3USE - chains S and L; structure by X-ray diffraction, 1.67 A resolution.

== Chain S ==
Name: Hydrogenase-1 small chain
Source organism: Escherichia coli
Notes: EC 1.12.99.6
Reference sequence: P69739 (MBHS_ECOLI); residues 1-327 here correspond to UniProt positions 46-372 (UniProt number = residue number + 45)
Amino-acid sequence (335 residues; each row starts with the number of its first residue):
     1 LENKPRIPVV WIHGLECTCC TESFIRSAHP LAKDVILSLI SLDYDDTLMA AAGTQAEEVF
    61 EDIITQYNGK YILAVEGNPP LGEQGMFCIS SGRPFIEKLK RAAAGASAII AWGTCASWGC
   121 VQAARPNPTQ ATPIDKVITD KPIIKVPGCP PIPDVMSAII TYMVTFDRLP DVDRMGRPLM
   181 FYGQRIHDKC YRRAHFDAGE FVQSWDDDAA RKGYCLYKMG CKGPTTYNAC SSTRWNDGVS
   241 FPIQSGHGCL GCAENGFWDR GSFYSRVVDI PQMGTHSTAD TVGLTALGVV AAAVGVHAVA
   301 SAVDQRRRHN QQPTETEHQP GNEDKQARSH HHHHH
Unresolved in the structure: 1-3, 272-335
Differences from the reference sequence: expression tag (328-335)
Metal / ion sites: fe4-s3 cluster Fe site 1: C17, C19, C20, C115, C120, C149; fe4-s3 cluster Fe site 2: C17, C19, C20, E76, C115, C120, C149; 4Fe-4S cluster Fe: H187, C190, C215, C221; 3Fe-4S cluster Fe: C230, C249, C252
Residues lining bound ligands:
  - 3Fe-4S cluster (F3S): I186, T226, N228, C230, W235, F241, P242, C249, L250, G251, C252, A253
  - fe4-s3 cluster: E16, C17, T18, C19, C20, T21, E76, G113, T114, C115, C120, G148, C149, P150
  - 4Fe-4S cluster (SF4): I186, H187, C190, R192, R193, F196, C215, L216, Y217, C221, G223, P224, I243
Swiss-Prot annotation at these positions:
  - binding site ([4Fe-4S] cluster): C17, C20, C115, C149, H187, C190, C215, C221
  - binding site ([3Fe-4S] cluster): C230, C249, C252
Reported in the primary citation:
  - fe4-s3 cluster Fe coordination: C19, C20, C120
  - fe4-s3 cluster Fe coordination: C19, C20
  - conformationally variable residues (side-chain flip): E76
  - catalytic residues: E76 (proposed by the authors, not directly observed)

== Chain L ==
Name: Hydrogenase-1 large chain
Source organism: Escherichia coli
Notes: EC 1.12.99.6
Reference sequence: P0ACD8 (MBHL_ECOLI); residue numbers follow UniProt; this construct covers 1-582
Amino-acid sequence (582 residues; numbered 1 to 582; the number before each row is that of its first residue):
     1 MSTQYETQGY TINNAGRRLV VDPITRIEGH MRCEVNINDQ NVITNAVSCG TMFRGLEIIL
    61 QGRDPRDAWA FVERICGVCT GVHALASVYA IEDAIGIKVP DNANIIRNIM LATLWCHDHL
   121 VHFYQLAGMD WIDVLDALKA DPRKTSELAQ SLSSWPKSSP GYFFDVQNRL KKFVEGGQLG
   181 IFRNGYWGHP QYKLPPEANL MGFAHYLEAL DFQREIVKIH AVFGGKNPHP NWIVGGMPCA
   241 INIDESGAVG AVNMERLNLV QSIITRTADF INNVMIPDAL AIGQFNKPWS EIGTGLSDKC
   301 VLSYGAFPDI ANDFGEKSLL MPGGAVINGD FNNVLPVDLV DPQQVQEFVD HAWYRYPNDQ
   361 VGRHPFDGIT DPWYNPGDVK GSDTNIQQLN EQERYSWIKA PRWRGNAMEV GPLARTLIAY
   421 HKGDAATVES VDRMMSALNL PLSGIQSTLG RILCRAHEAQ WAAGKLQYFF DKLMTNLKNG
   481 NLATASTEKW EPATWPTECR GVGFTEAPRG ALGHWAAIRD GKIDLYQCVV PTTWNASPRD
   541 PKGQIGAYEA ALMNTKMAIP EQPLEILRTL HSFDPCLACS TH
Unresolved in the structure: 1
Metal / ion sites: Mg2+: E57, C528; nickel (III) ion: C76, C79, C576, C579; carbonmonoxide-(dicyano) iron Fe: C79, C579; lithium ion near Q392 (its only coordinating residue here)
Residues lining bound ligands: carbonmonoxide-(dicyano) iron (FCO): C79, V82, H83, A507, P508, R509, L512, V530, P531, T532, C576, C579
Swiss-Prot annotation at these positions:
  - binding site (Ni(2+)): C76, C79, C576, C579
Reported in the primary citation:
  - conformationally variable residues (side-chain flip): D574

== Interface between chain S and chain L ==
Contacting residue pairs (208; chain S residue first):
  P5(S) with Q178(L)
  R6(S) with F173(L), hydrogen bond (side chain-backbone); Q178(L), hydrogen bond (backbone-side chain)
  H13(S) with H30(L), hydrogen bond (backbone-side chain)
  G14(S) with H30(L), hydrogen bond (backbone-side chain)
  L15(S) with M52(L), hydrophobic; F53(L)
  E16(S) with H30(L), salt bridge; M52(L); R54(L); A578(L)
  C17(S) with E28(L); R54(L); R74(L); I75(L); C76(L), hydrophobic; G77(L), hydrogen bond (backbone-backbone); V78(L); H229(L), hydrogen bond
  T18(S) with E28(L), hydrogen bond; V78(L)
  C19(S) with G77(L); P228(L); H229(L)
  E22(S) with G77(L); V78(L); H117(L); P228(L)
  S23(S) with P228(L)
  I25(S) with Q213(L), hydrogen bond (backbone-side chain)
  R26(S) with H117(L), hydrogen bond; Q213(L), hydrogen bond; R214(L); V217(L); N227(L), hydrogen bond
  S27(S) with R214(L)
  A28(S) with R214(L)
  L31(S) with D211(L); R214(L)
  K33(S) with L207(L); L210(L); D211(L), salt bridge
  D34(S) with R169(L), salt bridge
  I36(S) with F173(L)
  L37(S) with R169(L); F173(L)
  S38(S) with R169(L), hydrogen bond
  S41(S) with Q178(L)
  L42(S) with G180(L); I181(L), hydrogen bond (backbone-backbone)
  D43(S) with G180(L); R183(L), salt bridge
  D46(S) with T25(L); R26(L), hydrogen bond (backbone-backbone)
  T47(S) with R26(L); I27(L); L126(L)
  L48(S) with R26(L); M129(L); I181(L), hydrophobic
  M49(S) with T25(L); R26(L), hydrogen bond (backbone-side chain); I181(L)
  A50(S) with R26(L), hydrogen bond (backbone-side chain); M129(L); I181(L), hydrogen bond (backbone-backbone); Y186(L); W187(L), hydrophobic
  A51(S) with T25(L), hydrogen bond (backbone-side chain); R183(L); N184(L)
  A52(S) with P23(L); T25(L); Y186(L), hydrogen bond (backbone-side chain); L567(L), hydrophobic
  G53(S) with V21(L); D22(L); P23(L), hydrogen bond (backbone-backbone)
  Q55(S) with N184(L), hydrogen bond (backbone-side chain); Y186(L), hydrogen bond; E561(L), hydrogen bond (side chain-backbone); P563(L)
  E58(S) with N184(L), hydrogen bond
  V59(S) with R183(L); N184(L)
  D62(S) with R183(L), salt bridge
  I63(S) with R183(L)
  E83(S) with W373(L); Y374(L), hydrogen bond (side chain-backbone)
  Q84(S) with D383(L); T384(L)
  M86(S) with Y374(L); D383(L); T384(L); I386(L), hydrophobic; W397(L), hydrogen bond (backbone-side chain)
  F87(S) with T51(L); M52(L); F53(L), hydrogen bond (backbone-backbone); P372(L), hydrophobic; W397(L), hydrophobic
  C88(S) with H30(L); T51(L)
  I89(S) with T51(L), hydrogen bond (backbone-backbone)
  S90(S) with D22(L)
  S91(S) with D22(L), hydrogen bond (backbone-side chain); P23(L)
  G92(S) with D22(L), hydrogen bond (backbone-side chain); R32(L); T384(L); N385(L); I386(L), hydrogen bond (backbone-backbone)
  R93(S) with T384(L); N385(L), hydrogen bond
  P94(S) with T384(L)
  V121(S) with L56(L), hydrophobic; I59(L); F71(L); R74(L)
  Q122(S) with R54(L); I59(L)
  A124(S) with I59(L); R63(L)
  R125(S) with I59(L); R63(L), hydrogen bond (backbone-side chain)
  P126(S) with I58(L), hydrophobic; I59(L)
  P128(S) with R54(L); G55(L); I58(L), hydrophobic; I59(L)
  T129(S) with F53(L); R54(L)
  C149(S) with R74(L), hydrogen bond (backbone-side chain); K226(L), hydrogen bond (backbone-side chain); H229(L)
  P150(S) with K226(L); P228(L)
  R192(S) with G250(L), hydrogen bond (side chain-backbone)
  W205(S) with I233(L), hydrophobic; A485(L), hydrophobic; T487(L); W490(L)
  D206(S) with A240(L); A483(L); T484(L), hydrogen bond (side chain-backbone); A485(L)
  A210(S) with A240(L); G250(L)
  R211(S) with I241(L); N242(L), hydrogen bond (backbone-side chain); G247(L); A251(L); L482(L); A483(L)
  K212(S) with S246(L); G247(L); G250(L)
  G213(S) with G250(L), hydrogen bond (backbone-backbone)
  W235(S) with G225(L); K226(L); N227(L)
  N236(S) with V217(L); K218(L); A221(L); K226(L); N227(L), hydrogen bond (side chain-backbone)
  D237(S) with K218(L), salt bridge
  V239(S) with K218(L); A221(L), hydrophobic; V222(L), hydrophobic; R256(L), hydrogen bond (backbone-side chain); L259(L), hydrophobic
  S240(S) with A221(L), hydrogen bond (side chain-backbone); G225(L)
  F241(S) with G225(L), hydrogen bond (backbone-backbone)
  P242(S) with G225(L); K226(L); N231(L)
  Q244(S) with R256(L)
  S245(S) with A221(L), hydrogen bond (side chain-backbone); V222(L), hydrogen bond (side chain-backbone); G225(L), hydrogen bond (side chain-backbone); P238(L); C239(L)
  G246(S) with P238(L)
  H247(S) with W69(L); N231(L); W232(L); I233(L); P238(L)
  L250(S) with N231(L)
  W258(S) with R63(L), hydrogen bond (backbone-side chain); A70(L); F71(L); R74(L)
  D259(S) with R63(L), salt bridge
  S262(S) with D64(L); D67(L), hydrogen bond
  F263(S) with D67(L), hydrogen bond (backbone-side chain); A70(L), hydrophobic; F71(L), hydrophobic
  Y264(S) with R66(L); D67(L); W69(L), hydrogen bond; W232(L); I233(L); W490(L), hydrophobic
Interface residues without a listed pair, chain S (90 interface residues in all): Y44, T54, A56, E57, Q66, Y67, P153, S204, R234
Interface residues without a listed pair, chain L (98 interface residues in all): G29, V121, Q125, F182, G185, E215, F223, G224, W353, Q387, Q562

== In short ==
90 residues of chain S and 98 residues of chain L are in contact, with 50 hydrogen bonds and 7 salt bridges.
Polar contacts include E16(S)-H30(L), K33(S)-D211(L) and D34(S)-R169(L). Chain S binds 4Fe-4S cluster, 3Fe-4S
cluster and fe4-s3 cluster. From the paper: the catalytic residue E76(S); fe4-s3 cluster Fe coordination by
C19(S), C20(S) and C120(S).
Here chain S is Hydrogenase-1 small chain and chain L is Hydrogenase-1 large chain, both from Escherichia
coli. Entry 3USE (Crystal Structure of E. coli hydrogenase-1 in its as-isolated form) was determined by X-ray
diffraction (same publication as 3UQY and 3USC).
